Entry 6C7F (X-ray diffraction, 1.82 A resolution); this record covers chain A.

[Chain A]
Protein: cGMP-dependent 3', 5'-cyclic phosphodiesterase
Organism: Homo sapiens
Notes: EC 3.1.4.17; fragment: phosphodiesterase 2A
UniProtKB: O00408 (PDE2A_HUMAN), isoform O00408-5; residues 579-917 here correspond to UniProt positions 323-661 (UniProt number = residue number - 256)
Sequence (342 residues; each row starts with the number of its first residue):
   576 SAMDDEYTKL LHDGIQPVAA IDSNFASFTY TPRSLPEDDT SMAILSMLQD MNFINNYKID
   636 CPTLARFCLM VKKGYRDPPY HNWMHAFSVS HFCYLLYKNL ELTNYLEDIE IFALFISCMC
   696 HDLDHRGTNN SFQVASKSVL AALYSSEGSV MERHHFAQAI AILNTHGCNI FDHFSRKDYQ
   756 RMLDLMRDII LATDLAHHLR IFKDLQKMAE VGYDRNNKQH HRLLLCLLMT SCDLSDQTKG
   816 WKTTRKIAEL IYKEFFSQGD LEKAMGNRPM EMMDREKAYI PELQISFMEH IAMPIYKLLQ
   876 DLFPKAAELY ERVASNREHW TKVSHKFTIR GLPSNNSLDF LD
Not modelled in the structure: 576-578
Differences from the reference sequence: expression tag (576-578)
Metal / ion sites: Zn2+: H660, H696, D697, D808; Mg2+ near D697 (its only coordinating residue here)
Residues lining bound ligands: EOS (1-[2-chloro-5-(2-methylpropoxy)phenyl]-N,4-dimethyl[1,2,4]triazolo[4,3-a]quinoxaline-8-carboxamide): Y655, H656, T768, L770, T805, D808, L809, Q812, I822, I826, Y827, F830, M847, Q859, F862

[Overview]
Bound to chain A: compound EOS. H660, H696, D697 and D808 coordinate Zn2+.
Chain A is cGMP-dependent 3', 5'-cyclic phosphodiesterase (Homo sapiens); the structure, Crystal structure of
human phosphodiesterase 2A with
1-(2-chloro-5-isobutoxy-phenyl)-N,4-dimethyl-[1,2,4]triazolo[4,3-a]quinoxaline-8-carboxamide, was determined
by X-ray diffraction together with 6C7D, 6C7E, 6C7G, 6C7I and 6C7J from the same study.
